PDB entry 4QWL | X-ray diffraction, 2.60 A resolution | chains K and W of the 28 polymer chains in the assembly

== Chain K ==
Name: Proteasome subunit beta type-5
Organism: Saccharomyces cerevisiae
UniProt: P30656 (PSB5_YEAST); residues 1-212 here correspond to UniProt positions 76-287 (UniProt number = residue number + 75)
Sequence (212 residues; row label = number of the first residue in the row):
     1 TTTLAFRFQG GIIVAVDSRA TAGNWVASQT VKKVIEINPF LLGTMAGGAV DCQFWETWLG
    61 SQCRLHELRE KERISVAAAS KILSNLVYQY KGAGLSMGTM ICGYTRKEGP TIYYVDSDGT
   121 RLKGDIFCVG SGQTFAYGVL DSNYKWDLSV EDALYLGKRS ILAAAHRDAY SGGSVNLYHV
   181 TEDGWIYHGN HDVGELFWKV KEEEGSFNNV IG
Sequence notes: engineered mutation Val50 (Ala125 in P30656)
Covalently attached groups: CARFILZOMIB, bound form (3BV) linked to Thr1
Bound ions: Mg2+: Ala165, Asp168, Ser171 (shared with Asp204(W) of chain W)
Small-molecule neighbours: CARFILZOMIB, bound form (3BV; N-{(2S)-2-[(morpholin-4-ylacetyl)amino]-4-phenylbutanoyl}-L-leucyl-N-[(2R,3S,4S)-1,3-dihydroxy-2,6-dimethylheptan-4-yl]-L-phenylalaninamide): Arg19, Ala20, Thr21, Ala22, Ala27, Val31, Lys33, Met45, Ala46, Gly47, Gly48, Ala49, Ser96, Ser131, Tyr170

== Chain W ==
Name: Proteasome subunit beta type-3
Organism: Saccharomyces cerevisiae
UniProt: P25451 (PSB3_YEAST); residues 0-204 here correspond to UniProt positions 1-205 (UniProt number = residue number + 1)
Sequence (205 residues; numbered 0 to 204; the number before each row is that of its first residue; numbering starts at 0):
     0 MSDPSSINGG IVVAMTGKDC VAIACDLRLG SQSLGVSNKF EKIFHYGHVF LGITGLATDV
    60 TTLNEMFRYK TNLYKLKEER AIEPETFTQL VSSSLYERRF GPYFVGPVVA GINSKSGKPF
   120 IAGFDLIGCI DEAKDFIVSG TASDQLFGMC ESLYEPNLEP EDLFETISQA LLNAADRDAL
   180 SGWGAVVYII KKDEVVKRYL KMRQD
Not modelled in the structure: 0
Bound ions: Mg2+: Asp204 (shared with Ala165(K), Asp168(K), Ser171(K) of chain K)
Small-molecule neighbours: CARFILZOMIB, bound form (3BV; N-{(2S)-2-[(morpholin-4-ylacetyl)amino]-4-phenylbutanoyl}-L-leucyl-N-[(2R,3S,4S)-1,3-dihydroxy-2,6-dimethylheptan-4-yl]-L-phenylalaninamide): Ser4, Arg98, Asp124, Leu125, Ile126, Cys128

== Interface between chain K and chain W ==
Pairs across the interface - 48 pairs, chain K then chain W:
  Arg19(K) - Asp204(W)  salt bridge
  Asn24(K) - Arg176(W)
  Asn24(K) - Asp177(W)
  Asn24(K) - Ala178(W)  hydrogen bond (backbone-backbone)
  Asn24(K) - Leu179(W)
  Trp25(K) - Gln144(W)
  Trp25(K) - Arg176(W)
  Val26(K) - Asp175(W)
  Val26(K) - Arg176(W)  hydrogen bond (backbone-side chain)
  Val26(K) - Asp177(W)
  Val26(K) - Ala178(W)
  Ala27(K) - Arg176(W)  hydrogen bond (backbone-side chain)
  Ser28(K) - Arg176(W)
  Gln29(K) - Arg202(W)
  Gln29(K) - Asp204(W)
  Phe135(K) - Leu33(W)  hydrophobic
  Ala165(K) - Asp204(W)
  His166(K) - Asn37(W)
  His166(K) - Trp182(W)  hydrogen bond (backbone-side chain)
  His166(K) - Gln203(W)  hydrogen bond (side chain-backbone)
  Arg167(K) - Ser32(W)
  Arg167(K) - Gly34(W)  hydrogen bond (side chain-backbone)
  Arg167(K) - Val35(W)  hydrogen bond (side chain-backbone)
  Arg167(K) - Trp182(W)
  Asp168(K) - Ser32(W)
  Ala169(K) - Arg27(W)
  Ala169(K) - Ser32(W)  hydrogen bond (backbone-backbone)
  Ala169(K) - Ala178(W)
  Tyr170(K) - Ser32(W)
  Tyr170(K) - Ala178(W)  hydrophobic
  Ser171(K) - Asp204(W)
  Gly172(K) - Asp204(W)
  Gly173(K) - Arg202(W)  hydrogen bond (backbone-side chain)
  Gly173(K) - Asp204(W)  hydrogen bond (backbone-side chain)
  Asp192(K) - Arg202(W)  salt bridge
  Val193(K) - Asp204(W)
  Gly194(K) - Arg202(W)
  Phe197(K) - Gln203(W)
  Trp198(K) - Lys200(W)
  Trp198(K) - Met201(W)
  Trp198(K) - Gln203(W)
  Asn209(K) - Asn37(W)  hydrogen bond (backbone-side chain)
  Asn209(K) - Lys38(W)  hydrogen bond (backbone-side chain)
  Val210(K) - Asn37(W)
  Val210(K) - Gln203(W)
  Ile211(K) - Leu26(W)  hydrophobic
  Ile211(K) - Lys38(W)
  Ile211(K) - Tyr198(W)  hydrophobic
Other interface residues (no listed pair), chain K (26 interface residues in all): Asn208
Other interface residues (no listed pair), chain W (22 interface residues in all): Gln31

== Overview ==
Chain K and chain W form an interface of 26 and 22 residues respectively, with 12 hydrogen bonds and 2 salt
bridges. Polar contacts include Arg19(K)-Asp204(W), Asp192(K)-Arg202(W) and Val26(K)-Arg176(W). Ligands of
chain W: CARFILZOMIB, bound form. Covalently linked CARFILZOMIB, bound form: at Thr1(K).
Here chain K is Proteasome subunit beta type-5 and chain W is Proteasome subunit beta type-3, both from
Saccharomyces cerevisiae. Entry 4QWL (yCP beta5-A50V mutant in complex with carfilzomib) was determined by
X-ray diffraction, deposited together with 4QUX, 4QUY, 4QV0, 4QV1, 4QV3, 4QV4 and 42 further entries.
